6A97 - chains A and B of the 4 polymer chains in the assembly; structure by X-ray diffraction, 2.15 A resolution.

== Chain A ==
Molecule: MHC I-like leukocyte 2 long form
Organism: Mus musculus
UniProt: Q8HWE5 (Q8HWE5_MOUSE); residues -14 to 276 here correspond to UniProt positions 30-320 (UniProt number = residue number + 44)
Sequence (292 residues; each row starts with the number of its first residue; numbers below 1 keep their minus sign (Met-15 is residue -15)):
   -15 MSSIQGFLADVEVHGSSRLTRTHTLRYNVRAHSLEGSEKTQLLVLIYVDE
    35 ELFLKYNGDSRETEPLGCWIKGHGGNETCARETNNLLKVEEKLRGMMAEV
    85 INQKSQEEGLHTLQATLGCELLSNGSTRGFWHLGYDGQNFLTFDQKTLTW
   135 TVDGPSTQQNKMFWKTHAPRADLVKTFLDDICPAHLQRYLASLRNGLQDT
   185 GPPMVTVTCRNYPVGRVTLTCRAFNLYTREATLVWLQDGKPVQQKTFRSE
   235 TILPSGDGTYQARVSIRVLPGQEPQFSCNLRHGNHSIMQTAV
Not modelled in the structure: -15 to 5, 181-183, 276
Construct notes: initiating methionine (-15)
UniProt features mapped onto this chain:
  - glycosylation (N-linked (GlcNAc...) asparagine): Asn60, Asn108, Asn268
Disulfide bonds: Cys52-Cys63, Cys103-Cys166, Cys205-Cys262
What the authors report for this chain:
  - binding site for sulfate ion: Arg251
  - mutagenesis - R65A/R172A, K72A/K76A: unchanged binding to NIH-3T3 cells
  - mutagenesis - R194A/R200A/R251A, K229A/R232A/R247A: abolished binding to NIH-3T3 cells
  - mutagenesis - K229A/R232A/R247A: unchanged binding to Beta-2-microglobulin (chain B)

== Chain B ==
Molecule: Beta-2-microglobulin
Organism: Mus musculus
UniProt: P01887 (B2MG_MOUSE); residues 1-99 here correspond to UniProt positions 21-119 (UniProt number = residue number + 20)
Sequence (100 residues; row label = number of the first residue in the row; numbering starts at 0):
     0 MIQKTPQIQVYSRHPPENGKPNILNCYVTQFHPPHIEIQMLKNGKKIPKV
    50 EMSDMSFSKDWSFYILAHTEFTPTETDTYACRVKHASMAEPKTVYWDRDM
Not modelled in the structure: 0, 98-99
Construct notes: initiating methionine (0)
Disulfide bonds: Cys25-Cys80

== Interface between chain A and chain B ==
Residue-residue contacts - 56 pairs, chain A then chain B:
  Asn12(A) - Ser55(B)
  Asn12(A) - Phe56(B)  hydrogen bond (side chain-backbone)
  Val13(A) - Phe56(B)
  Arg14(A) - Pro33(B)
  Arg14(A) - Met54(B)  hydrogen bond (side chain-backbone)
  Arg14(A) - Phe62(B)
  Leu27(A) - Met54(B)
  Leu29(A) - Ser55(B)
  Tyr31(A) - Ser55(B)  hydrogen bond
  Tyr31(A) - Tyr63(B)  hydrogen bond
  Lys39(A) - Asp53(B)  salt bridge
  Trp53(A) - Asp53(B)
  Thr96(A) - His31(B)
  Thr96(A) - Pro33(B)
  Thr96(A) - Phe62(B)
  Gln98(A) - Phe56(B)
  Gln98(A) - Trp60(B)  hydrogen bond (side chain-backbone)
  Gln98(A) - Phe62(B)
  Ala99(A) - Phe56(B)
  Thr100(A) - Trp60(B)
  His116(A) - Lys58(B)
  His116(A) - Trp60(B)
  Leu117(A) - Trp60(B)
  Gly118(A) - Trp60(B)
  Asp120(A) - His31(B)  hydrogen bond (backbone-side chain)
  Gly121(A) - Lys3(B)  hydrogen bond (backbone-side chain)
  Gly121(A) - His31(B)
  Gly121(A) - Asp59(B)
  Gly121(A) - Trp60(B)
  Gln122(A) - Trp60(B)
  Asn123(A) - Trp60(B)  hydrogen bond
  Thr190(A) - Pro14(B)
  Arg206(A) - Tyr10(B)
  Arg206(A) - Ser11(B)  hydrogen bond (side chain-backbone)
  Arg206(A) - Pro15(B)
  Phe208(A) - Arg12(B)
  Phe208(A) - His13(B)
  Phe208(A) - Pro14(B)  hydrophobic
  Glu234(A) - Ser57(B)
  Glu234(A) - Lys58(B)  hydrogen bond (side chain-backbone)
  Leu237(A) - Gln8(B)
  Leu237(A) - Tyr10(B)
  Leu237(A) - Tyr26(B)  hydrophobic
  Pro238(A) - Tyr10(B)  hydrogen bond (backbone-side chain)
  Pro238(A) - Asn24(B)
  Pro238(A) - Tyr26(B)
  Ser239(A) - Arg12(B)  hydrogen bond (backbone-side chain)
  Ser239(A) - Asn24(B)  hydrogen bond (backbone-side chain)
  Gly240(A) - Arg12(B)  hydrogen bond (backbone-side chain)
  Gly240(A) - Leu65(B)
  Asp241(A) - Arg12(B)
  Gln245(A) - Tyr10(B)
  Gln245(A) - Ser11(B)  hydrogen bond (side chain-backbone)
  Gln245(A) - Arg12(B)  hydrogen bond (side chain-backbone)
  Arg247(A) - Gln8(B)  hydrogen bond
  Arg247(A) - Val9(B)
Interface residues without a listed pair, chain A (35 interface residues in all): Leu36, Glu46, Met188, Thr192, Ile236
Interface residues without a listed pair, chain B (25 interface residues in all): Arg97
Interface features reported in the paper:
  - interface residues, chain A: Pro238(A), Gly240(A), Asp241(A), Gln245(A), Arg247(A)

== In short ==
The interface between chain A and chain B involves 35 residues on one side and 25 on the other, with 17
hydrogen bonds and 1 salt bridge. Polar contacts include Lys39(A)-Asp53(B), Asn12(A)-Phe56(B) and
Arg14(A)-Met54(B). The paper reports a binding site for sulfate ion at Arg251(A); R194A/R200A/R251A and
K229A/R232A/R247A of chain A abolish binding to NIH-3T3 cells; 4 substitutions were tested in all.
Here chain A is MHC I-like leukocyte 2 long form and chain B is Beta-2-microglobulin, both from Mus musculus.
Entry 6A97 (Crystal structure of MHC-like MILL2) was determined by X-ray diffraction.
